1MZN - chains A and C of the 4 polymer chains in the assembly; structure by X-ray diffraction, 1.90 A resolution.

== Chain A ==
Name: RXR retinoid X receptor
Organism: Homo sapiens
Notes: fragment: ligand binding domain(residues 223-462)
UniProt: P19793 (RXRA_HUMAN); residues 223-462 here = UniProt positions 223-462
Chain sequence (240 residues; numbered 223 to 462; the number before each row is that of its first residue):
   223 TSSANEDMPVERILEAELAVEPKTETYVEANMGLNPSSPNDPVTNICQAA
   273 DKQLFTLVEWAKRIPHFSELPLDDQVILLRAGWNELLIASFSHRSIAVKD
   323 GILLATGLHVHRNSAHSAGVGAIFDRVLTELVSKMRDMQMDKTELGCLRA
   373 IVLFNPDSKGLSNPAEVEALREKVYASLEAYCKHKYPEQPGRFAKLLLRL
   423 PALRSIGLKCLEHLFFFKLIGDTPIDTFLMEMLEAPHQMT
Unresolved in the structure: 223-226, 254-261, 459-462
Small-molecule neighbours: bms649 (BM6; 4-[2-(5,5,8,8-tetramethyl-5,6,7,8-tetrahydro-naphthalen-2-yl)-[1,3]dioxolan-2-yl]-benzoic acid): V265, I268, A271, A272, Q275, W305, N306, L309, I310, F313, R316, I324, L325, L326, A327, V342, I345, F346, V349, C432, H435, L436, F439
Swiss-Prot annotation at these positions:
  - region: R348 to G368 (Required for nuclear export)
  - binding site (9-cis-retinoate): R316, A327
  - binding site (all-trans-retinoate): R316, A327
  - modified residue (Phosphoserine): S259, S260
What the authors report for this chain:
  - binding site for bms649: R316, A327
  - conformationally variable residues (side-chain flip): N306

== Chain C ==
Name: RXR retinoid X receptor
Organism: Homo sapiens
Notes: fragment: ligand binding domain(residues 223-462)
UniProt: P19793 (RXRA_HUMAN); residues 1223-1462 here correspond to UniProt positions 223-462 (UniProt number = residue number - 1000)
Chain sequence (240 residues; numbered 1223 to 1462; the number before each row is that of its first residue):
  1223 TSSANEDMPVERILEAELAVEPKTETYVEANMGLNPSSPNDPVTNICQAA
  1273 DKQLFTLVEWAKRIPHFSELPLDDQVILLRAGWNELLIASFSHRSIAVKD
  1323 GILLATGLHVHRNSAHSAGVGAIFDRVLTELVSKMRDMQMDKTELGCLRA
  1373 IVLFNPDSKGLSNPAEVEALREKVYASLEAYCKHKYPEQPGRFAKLLLRL
  1423 PALRSIGLKCLEHLFFFKLIGDTPIDTFLMEMLEAPHQMT
Unresolved in the structure: 1223-1228, 1245-1262, 1459-1462
Small-molecule neighbours: bms649 (BM6; 4-[2-(5,5,8,8-tetramethyl-5,6,7,8-tetrahydro-naphthalen-2-yl)-[1,3]dioxolan-2-yl]-benzoic acid): V1265, I1268, A1271, A1272, Q1275, W1305, N1306, L1309, I1310, F1313, R1316, I1324, L1325, L1326, A1327, V1342, I1345, F1346, V1349, C1432, H1435, L1436, F1439
Swiss-Prot annotation at these positions:
  - region: R1348 to G1368 (Required for nuclear export)
  - binding site (9-cis-retinoate): R1316, A1327
  - binding site (all-trans-retinoate): R1316, A1327
  - modified residue (Phosphoserine): S1259, S1260

== Interface between chain A and chain C ==
Contacting residue pairs - 35 pairs, chain A then chain C:
  E352(A) - D1379(C)
  D379(A) - E1352(C)
  D379(A) - R1421(C)  salt bridge
  K381(A) - R1348(C)
  K381(A) - E1352(C)  salt bridge
  E390(A) - K1417(C)  salt bridge
  E394(A) - K1417(C)  salt bridge
  Y397(A) - G1413(C)  hydrogen bond (side chain-backbone)
  Y397(A) - A1416(C)  hydrophobic
  Y397(A) - K1417(C)
  Y397(A) - L1420(C)  hydrophobic
  E401(A) - E1401(C)
  G413(A) - Y1397(C)
  F415(A) - A1416(C)  hydrophobic
  A416(A) - Y1397(C)  hydrophobic
  A416(A) - F1415(C)  hydrophobic
  A416(A) - L1419(C)  hydrophobic
  K417(A) - E1390(C)  salt bridge
  K417(A) - E1394(C)  salt bridge
  K417(A) - Y1397(C)
  L419(A) - A1416(C)  hydrophobic
  L420(A) - Y1397(C)  hydrophobic
  L420(A) - L1422(C)  hydrophobic
  R421(A) - D1379(C)  salt bridge
  L422(A) - L1420(C)  hydrophobic
  L422(A) - P1423(C)  hydrophobic
  P423(A) - L1422(C)  hydrophobic
  P423(A) - R1426(C)  hydrogen bond (backbone-side chain)
  A424(A) - R1426(C)
  R426(A) - P1423(C)  hydrogen bond (side chain-backbone)
  R426(A) - A1424(C)
  R426(A) - S1427(C)
  S427(A) - R1426(C)
  S427(A) - L1430(C)
  L430(A) - S1427(C)
Also at the interface, not in a pair above, chain A (25 interface residues in all): K356, I373, R393, K405, P412
Also at the interface, not in a pair above, chain C (25 interface residues in all): T1351, K1356, I1373, R1393, P1412

== Summary ==
The chain A/chain C interface involves 25 residues from each chain, with 3 hydrogen bonds and 7 salt bridges.
Polar pairs include D379(A)-R1421(C), K381(A)-E1352(C) and E390(A)-K1417(C). Chain A binds bms649. Ligands of
chain C: bms649. From the paper: a binding site for bms649 at R316(A) and A327(A); conformational variability
at N306(A).
Chain A and chain C are both RXR retinoid X receptor (Homo sapiens); the structure, CRYSTAL STRUCTURE at 1.9
ANGSTROEMS RESOLUTION OF THE HOMODIMER OF HUMAN RXR ALPHA LIGAND BINDING DOMAIN ..., was determined by X-ray
diffraction (same publication as 1MV9 and 1MVC).
